6R5E - chain A; structure by X-ray diffraction, 1.85 A resolution.

== Chain A ==
Protein: DNA primase small subunit
Source organism: Homo sapiens
Notes: EC 2.7.7.-
UniProt: P49642 (PRI1_HUMAN); residues 1-407 here = UniProt positions 1-407
Chain sequence (410 residues; numbered -2 to 407; the number before each row is that of its first residue; numbers below 1 keep their minus sign (Gly-2 is residue -2)):
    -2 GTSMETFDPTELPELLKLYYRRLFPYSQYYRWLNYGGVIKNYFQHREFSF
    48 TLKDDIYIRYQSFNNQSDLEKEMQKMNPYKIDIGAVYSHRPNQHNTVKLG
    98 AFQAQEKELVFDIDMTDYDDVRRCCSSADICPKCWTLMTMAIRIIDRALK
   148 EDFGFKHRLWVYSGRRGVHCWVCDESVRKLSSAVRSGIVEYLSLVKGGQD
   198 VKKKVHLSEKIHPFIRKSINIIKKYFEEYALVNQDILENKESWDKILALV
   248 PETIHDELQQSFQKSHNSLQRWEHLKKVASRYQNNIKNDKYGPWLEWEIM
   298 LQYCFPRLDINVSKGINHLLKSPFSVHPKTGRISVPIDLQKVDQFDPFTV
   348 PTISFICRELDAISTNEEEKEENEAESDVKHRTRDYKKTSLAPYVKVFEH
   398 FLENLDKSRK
Disordered / not traced: -2 to 5, 361-379
Differences from the reference sequence: expression tag (-2 to 0)
Ion coordination: Mn2+ site 1: Asp109, Asp111 (together with 2-fluoro-ATP); Mn2+ site 2: Asp109, Asp111, Asp306 (together with 2-fluoro-ATP); Zn2+: Cys121, Cys122, Cys128, Cys131
Ligand contacts: 2-fluoro-ATP (JSQ): Arg56, Lys77, Asp79, Asp109, Asp111, Ser160, Gly161, Arg162, Arg163, Gly164, His166, His315, Leu316, Leu317, Lys318, His324
UniProt features mapped onto this chain:
  - motif: Cys121 to Cys131 (Zinc knuckle motif)
  - active site: Glu44, Asp109, Asp111
  - binding site (a ribonucleoside 5'-triphosphate): Asp109 to Asp111, Ser160 to His166, His315 to Lys318, His324
  - binding site (Mg(2+)): Asp109, Asp111, Asp306
  - binding site (Mn(2+)): Asp109, Asp111, Asp306
  - binding site (Zn(2+)): Cys121, Cys122, Cys128, Cys131
  - modified residue: Met1 (N-acetylmethionine)
  - natural variant: Cys301 (C301R: In PDIL)
  - mutagenesis: Glu44 (E44A: Strongly decreases primase activity, which can be partially rescued by increasing primase concentration), Tyr54 (Y54A: Decreases primase activity), Arg56 (R56A: Loss of primase activity), Lys77 (K77A: Decreases primase activity), Asp109 (D109A: Loss of primase activity; D109N: Decreases the binding affinity for NTPs), Asp111 (D111A: Loss of primase activity; D111N: Decreases the binding affinity for NTPs), Asp114 (D114A: Slightly decreases primase activity), Asp116 (D116A: Slightly decreases primase activity), Ser160 (S160A: Abolishes NTP binding), Arg163 (R163A: Abolishes NTP binding), His166 (H166A: Abolishes NTP binding. Loss of primase activity), Asp306 (D306A: Loss of primase activity; D306N: Decreases the binding affinity for NTPs), 3 further mutagenesis entries in UniProt
What the authors report for this chain:
  - binding site for 2-fluoro-ATP: Asp79, Leu316, Leu317, Lys318
  - Mn2+ coordination: Asp109, Asp111, Asp306
  - conformationally variable residues (loop rearrangement): Asp306
  - catalytic residues: Asp109, Asp111, Asp306 (citing earlier work)
  - mutagenesis - K77A: unchanged binding to ara nucleotide
  - mutagenesis - D79A: decreased binding to ara nucleotide

== Summary ==
Ligands of chain A: 2-fluoro-ATP. Asp109 and Asp111 coordinate Mn2+ site 1. The Mn2+ site 2 is built by
Asp109, Asp111 and Asp306. From UniProt: 3 active-site residues, 15 ribonucleoside 5'-triphosphate-binding
residues, 3 Mg2+-binding residues and 3 Mn2+-binding residues. The paper reports catalytic residues Asp109,
Asp111 and Asp306; D79A reduces binding to ara nucleotide.
Chain A is DNA primase small subunit (Homo sapiens); the structure, Crystal structure of the Pri1 subunit of
human primase bound to 2F-ATP, was determined by X-ray diffraction, deposited together with 6R4S, 6R4T, 6R4U,
6R5D and 6RB4.
